PDB entry 1XVF | X-ray diffraction, 2.00 A resolution | chains A and B of the 6 polymer chains in the assembly

[Chain A (and B)]
Molecule: Methane monooxygenase component A alpha chain
Source organism: Methylococcus capsulatus
Notes: EC 1.14.13.25; fragment: alpha subunit; chain B of this document is another copy of the same molecule, construct and numbering; everything in this record applies to it too
UniProtKB: P22869 (MEMA_METCA); residue numbers follow UniProt; this construct covers 1-527
Sequence (527 residues; row label = number of the first residue in the row):
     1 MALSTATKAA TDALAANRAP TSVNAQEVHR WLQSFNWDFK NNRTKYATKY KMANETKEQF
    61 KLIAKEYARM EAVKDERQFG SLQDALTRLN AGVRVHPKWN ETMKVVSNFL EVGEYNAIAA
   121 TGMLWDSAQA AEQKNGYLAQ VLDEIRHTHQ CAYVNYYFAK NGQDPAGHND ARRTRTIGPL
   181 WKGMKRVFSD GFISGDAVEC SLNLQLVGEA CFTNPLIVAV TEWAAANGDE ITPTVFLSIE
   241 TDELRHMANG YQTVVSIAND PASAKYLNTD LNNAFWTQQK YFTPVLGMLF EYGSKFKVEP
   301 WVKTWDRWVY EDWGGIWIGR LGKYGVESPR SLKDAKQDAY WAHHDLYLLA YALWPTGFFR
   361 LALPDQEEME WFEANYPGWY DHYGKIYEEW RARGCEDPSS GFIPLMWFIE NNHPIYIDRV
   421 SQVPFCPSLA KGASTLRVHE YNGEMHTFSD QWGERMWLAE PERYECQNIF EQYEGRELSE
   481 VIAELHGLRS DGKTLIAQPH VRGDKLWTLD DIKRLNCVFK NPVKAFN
Unresolved in the structure: 1-17
Metal / ion sites: Fe ion site 1: Glu114, Glu144, His147 (together with 3-chloropropanol); Fe ion site 2: Glu144, Glu209, Glu243, His246 (together with 3-chloropropanol)
Small-molecule neighbours:
  - 3-chloropropanol (3CL), molecule 1: Lys98, Glu101, Thr102, Met288, Leu289, Gly293, Tyr347, Phe359, Arg360, Leu361
  - 3-chloropropanol (3CL), molecule 2: Val106, Phe109, Leu110, Met184, Phe188, Leu216, Tyr281, Phe282, Val285, Leu286, Leu289
  - 3-chloropropanol (3CL), molecule 3: Leu110, Gly113, Glu114, Ala117, Glu144, His147, Phe188, Phe192, Leu204, Gly208, Glu209, Thr213, Glu243, His246
UniProt features mapped onto this chain:
  - active site: Cys151
  - binding site (Fe cation): Glu114, Glu144, His147, Glu209, Glu243, His246

[How chain A and chain B interact]
Residue-residue contacts (27):
  Glu76(A) - Glu76(B)
  Arg77(A) - Gly80(B)
  Arg77(A) - Gln83(B)
  Gly80(A) - Arg77(B)
  Gly80(A) - Ser81(B)  hydrogen bond (backbone-side chain)
  Ser81(A) - Gly80(B)  hydrogen bond (side chain-backbone)
  Ser81(A) - Ser81(B)
  Ser81(A) - Asp84(B)  hydrogen bond
  Ser81(A) - Ala85(B)  hydrogen bond (side chain-backbone)
  Gln83(A) - Arg77(B)
  Asp84(A) - Arg77(B)
  Asp84(A) - Ser81(B)  hydrogen bond
  Asp84(A) - Thr234(B)
  Ala85(A) - Ser81(B)  hydrogen bond (backbone-side chain)
  Ala85(A) - Leu86(B)  hydrophobic
  Leu86(A) - Ala85(B)  hydrophobic
  Arg88(A) - Glu230(B)  salt bridge
  Arg88(A) - Pro233(B)
  Arg88(A) - Thr234(B)  hydrogen bond
  Arg88(A) - Leu237(B)
  Leu89(A) - Leu89(B)  hydrophobic
  Leu89(A) - Glu230(B)
  Glu230(A) - Leu89(B)
  Pro233(A) - Arg88(B)
  Thr234(A) - Asp84(B)
  Thr234(A) - Arg88(B)  hydrogen bond
  Leu237(A) - Arg88(B)
Other interface residues (no listed pair), chain B (15 interface residues in all): Gln78

[Summary]
14 residues of chain A and 15 residues of chain B are in contact; the contacts include 8 hydrogen bonds and 1
salt bridge. Polar contacts include Arg88(A)-Glu230(B), Gly80(A)-Ser81(B) and Ser81(A)-Asp84(B). Bound to
chain A: 3 copies of 3-chloropropanol.
Both chains are Methane monooxygenase component A alpha chain (Methylococcus capsulatus). Entry 1XVF (soluble
methane monooxygenase hydroxylase: chloropropanol soaked structure) was determined by X-ray diffraction
together with 1XU3, 1XU5, 1XVB, 1XVC, 1XVD, 1XVE and 1XVG from the same study.
